Entry 7DUG (X-ray diffraction, 3.75 A resolution); this record covers chains A and J of the 23 polymer chains in the assembly.

[Chain A]
Molecule: 30S Ribosomal RNA rRNA
Source organism: Thermus thermophilus HB8
Sequence (1522 nucleotides; row label = number of the first residue in the row; note: 42 numbers in that range are skipped by the numbering (no residue carries them; nothing is unmodelled there); a row labelled like 190A-190L holds insertion residues (190A, then the next letters in order); numbering starts at 0):
     0 UUUGUUGGAG AGUCUGAUCC UGGCUCAGGG UGAACGCUGG CGGCGUGCCU AAGACAUGCA
    60 AGUCGUGCGG G
    73 CCGCGGGGUU UU
    88 ACUCCG
    95 UGGUC
   101 AGCGGCGGAC GGGUGAGUAA CGCGUGGGU
  129A G
   130 ACCUACCCGG AAGAGGGGGA CAACCCGGGG AAACUCGGGC UAAUCCCCCA UGUGGACCCG
   190 C
190A-190L CCCUUGGGGUGU
   191 GUCCAAAGGG CUUU
   216 GCCCGCUUCC GGAUGGGCCC GCGUCCCAUC AGCUAGUUGG UGGGGUAAUG GCCCACCAAG
   276 GCGACGACGG GUAGCCGGUC UGAGAGGAUG GCCGGCCACA GGGGCACUGA GACACGGGCC
   336 CCACUCCUAC GGGAGGCAGC AGUUAGGAAU CUUCCGCAAU GGGCGCAAGC CUGACGGAGC
   396 GACGCCGCUU GGAGGAAGAA GCCCUUCGGG GUGUAAACUC CUGAA
   442 CCCGGGACGA AACCCCCGAC GA
   474 GGGGACUGAC GGUACCGGG
   494 GUAAUAGCGC CGGCCAACUC CGUGCCAGCA GCCGCGGUAA UACGGAGGGC GCGAGCGUUA
   554 CCCGGAUUCA CUGGGCGUAA AGGGCGUGUA GGCGGCCUGG GGCGUCCCAU GUGAAAGACC
   614 ACGGCUCAAC CGUGGGGGAG CGUGGGAUAC GCUCAGGCUA GACGGUGGGA GAGGGUGGUG
   674 GAAUUCCCGG AGUAGCGGUG AAAUGCGCAG AUACCGGGAG GAACGCCGAU GGCGAAGGCA
   734 GCCACCUGGU CCACCCGUGA CGCUGAGGCG CGAAAGCGUG GGGAGCAAAC CGGAUUAGAU
   794 ACCCGGGUAG UCCACGCCCU AAACGAUGCG CGCUAGGUCU CUGGGUCU
   848 CCUGGGGGCC GAAGCUAACG CGUUAAGCGC GCCGCCUGGG GAGUACGGCC GCAAGGCUGA
   908 AACUCAAAGG AAUUGACGGG GGCCCGCACA AGCGGUGGAG CAUGUGGUUU AAUUCGAAGX
   968 AACGCGAAGA ACCUUACCAG GCCUUGACAU GCUAGG
 1003A G
  1004 AACCCGGGUG AAAGCCUGGG GUGCCCC
1030A-1030D GCGA
  1031 GGGGAGCCCU AGCACAGGUG CUGCAUGGCC GUCGUCAGCU CGUGCCGUGA GGUGUUGGGU
  1091 UAAGUCCCGC AACGAGCGCA ACCCCCGCCG UUAGUUGCCA GCGGUUCGGC CGGGCACUCU
  1151 AACGGGACUG CCCGCGAAA
  1171 GCGGGAGGAA GGAGGGGACG ACGUCUGGUC AGCAUGGCCC UUACGGCCUG GGCGACACAC
  1231 GUGCUACAAU GCCCACUACA AAGCGAUGCC ACCCGGCAAC GGGGAGCUAA UCGCAAAAAG
  1291 GUGGGCCCAG UUCGGAUUGG GGUCUGCAAC CCGACCCCAU GAAGCCGGAA UCGCUAGUAA
  1351 UCGCGGAUCA G
 1361A C
  1362 CAUGCCGCGG UGAAUACGUU CCCGGGCCUU GUACACACXG CCXGUXACGC CAUGGGAGCG
  1422 GGCUCUACCC GAAGUCGCCG GG
  1446 AGCCUACGGG
  1459 CAGGCGCCGA GGGUAGGGCC CGUGACUGGG GCGAAGUCGU AACAAGGUAG CUGUACCGGA
  1519 AGGUGCGGCU GGAUCCACUC CUUUCU
Unresolved in the structure: 0-4, 1534-1538
Modified positions: PSU (pseudouridine-5'-monophosphate) at position 516, 7MG (7N-methyl-8-hydroguanosine-5'-monophosphate) at position 527, M2G (N2-dimethylguanosine-5'-monophosphate) at position 966, 5MC (5-methylcytidine-5'-monophosphate) at position 967, 2MG (2N-methylguanosine-5'-monophosphate) at position 1207, 5MC (5-methylcytidine-5'-monophosphate) at position 1400, 4OC (4n,o2'-methylcytidine-5'-monophosphate) at position 1402, 5MC (5-methylcytidine-5'-monophosphate) at position 1404, 5MC (5-methylcytidine-5'-monophosphate) at position 1407, UR3 (3-methyluridine-5'-monophoshate) at position 1498, MA6 (6N-dimethyladenosine-5'-monophoshate) at position 1518, MA6 (6N-dimethyladenosine-5'-monophoshate) at position 1519, PSU (pseudouridine-5'-monophosphate) at position 1540, PSU (pseudouridine-5'-monophosphate) at position 1541
Ion coordination: Mg2+ site 1: U5 (shared with 1 residue of chain H); Mg2+ site 2 near G21 (its only coordinating residue here); Mg2+ site 3 near G28 (its only coordinating residue here); Mg2+ site 4: G46, G394; Mg2+ site 5 near C48 (its only coordinating residue here); Mg2+ site 6: A59, U387; Mg2+ site 7 near G61 (its only coordinating residue here); Mg2+ site 8 near U98 (its only coordinating residue here); Mg2+ site 9: G107, G326; Mg2+ site 10: A109, G331; Mg2+ site 11 near G111 (its only coordinating residue here); Mg2+ site 12 near G117 (its only coordinating residue here); 90 more Mg2+ sites not listed
Small-molecule neighbours: HJR (N-[(1R,2R,3R,4S,5R)-4-[(2R,6S)-6-(aminomethyl)oxan-2-yl]oxy-5-azanyl-2-[(2R,4S,5R}-5-methyl-4-(methylamino)-5-oxidanyl-oxan-2-yl]oxy-3-oxidanyl-cyclohexyl]-1,1,1-tris(fluoranyl)methanesulfonamide): 5MC_1404, G1405, U1406, 5MC_1407, A1408, C1409, G1491, A1493, G1494, U1495, C1496, G1497

[Chain J]
Name: 30S ribosomal protein S10
Source organism: Thermus thermophilus HB8
Reference sequence: Q5SHN7 (RS10_THET8); residue numbers follow UniProt; this construct covers 1-105
Amino-acid sequence (105 residues; row label = number of the first residue in the row):
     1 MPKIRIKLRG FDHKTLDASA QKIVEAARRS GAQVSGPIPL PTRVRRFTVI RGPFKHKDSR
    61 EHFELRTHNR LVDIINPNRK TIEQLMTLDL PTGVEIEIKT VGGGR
Unresolved in the structure: 1-2, 101-105
Ion coordination: Mg2+: Arg60 (shared with G973(A) of chain A)

[Chain A / chain J interface]
Contacting residue pairs (66):
  G963(A) with Phe54(J), sugar contact
  A964(A) with Phe54(J), sugar contact; Lys55(J), hydrogen bond to the sugar
  A969(A) with Lys55(J), salt bridge to the phosphate; His56(J), phosphate contact
  C970(A) with Lys57(J), salt bridge to the phosphate
  G971(A) with Lys57(J), salt bridge to the phosphate
  C972(A) with Lys55(J), sugar contact; Lys57(J), salt bridge to the phosphate
  G973(A) with Phe54(J), sugar contact; Lys55(J), sugar contact
  A975(A) with Thr48(J), base contact
  C1059(A) with Arg51(J), sugar contact; Gly52(J), sugar contact; Pro53(J), sugar contact
  C1060(A) with Arg51(J), sugar contact; Gly52(J), sugar contact; His56(J), hydrogen bond to the sugar; Ser59(J), phosphate contact
  G1061(A) with Arg51(J), salt bridge to the phosphate; His56(J), hydrogen bond to the sugar; Ser59(J), phosphate contact
  A1123(A) with Ser35(J), phosphate contact; Gly36(J), sugar contact; Pro37(J), sugar contact; Ile38(J), sugar contact; Pro39(J), base contact
  G1124(A) with Gln33(J), hydrogen bond to the phosphate; Ser35(J), phosphate contact; Ile38(J), sugar contact
  U1125(A) with Arg5(J), hydrogen bond to the base; Leu71(J), base contact; Asp73(J), base contact
  U1150(A) with Pro39(J), sugar contact; Leu40(J), sugar contact; Pro41(J), sugar contact
  A1151(A) with Pro39(J), base contact; Leu40(J), sugar contact; Pro41(J), sugar contact; Thr42(J), phosphate contact; Arg70(J), hydrogen bond to the phosphate
  A1152(A) with His13(J), phosphate contact; Asp17(J), sugar contact; His68(J), salt bridge to the phosphate; Arg70(J), salt bridge to the phosphate
  C1153(A) with His13(J), phosphate contact
  C1189(A) with Arg51(J), salt bridge to the phosphate; Glu61(J), phosphate contact
  G1197(A) with His56(J), base contact
  G1198(A) with Phe54(J), sugar contact
  U1199(A) with Phe54(J), sugar contact
  G1253(A) with Val44(J), phosphate contact; Arg46(J), salt bridge to the phosphate
  C1254(A) with Arg43(J), base contact; Val44(J), phosphate contact; Arg45(J), phosphate contact
  G1255(A) with Arg43(J), base contact
  A1279(A) with Lys7(J), phosphate contact; Arg9(J), salt bridge to the phosphate
  A1280(A) with Lys7(J), salt bridge to the phosphate; Leu40(J), base contact; Pro41(J), sugar contact
  C1366(A) with Arg60(J), hydrogen bond to the phosphate
  C1367(A) with Thr48(J), hydrogen bond to the sugar; Arg60(J), salt bridge to the phosphate
  G1368(A) with His62(J), salt bridge to the phosphate
Also at the interface, not in a pair above, chain A (35 interface residues in all): G1058, A1188, G1202, A1252, U1281
Also at the interface, not in a pair above, chain J (35 interface residues in all): Asp58

[In short]
Chain A and chain J each contribute 35 residues to their interface, with 8 hydrogen bonds and 13 salt bridges.
Among the polar pairs are U1125(A)-Arg5(J), A964(A)-Lys55(J) and C1060(A)-His56(J). Bound to chain A: compound
HJR. G46(A) and G394(A) coordinate Mg2+ site 4.
Here chain A is 30S Ribosomal RNA rRNA and chain J is 30S ribosomal protein S10, both from Thermus
thermophilus HB8. Entry 7DUG (Crystal structure of the Thermus thermophilus (HB8) 30S ribosomal subunit with
mRNA and cognate transfer RNA ...) was determined by X-ray diffraction.
